Entry 6QP2 (X-ray diffraction, 1.60 A resolution); this record covers chains A and C of the 3 polymer chains in the assembly.

# Chain A
Name: Aminotransferase
Source organism: Staphylococcus hominis
Chain sequence (421 residues; each row starts with the number of its first residue; numbers below 1 keep their minus sign (Met-5 is residue -5)):
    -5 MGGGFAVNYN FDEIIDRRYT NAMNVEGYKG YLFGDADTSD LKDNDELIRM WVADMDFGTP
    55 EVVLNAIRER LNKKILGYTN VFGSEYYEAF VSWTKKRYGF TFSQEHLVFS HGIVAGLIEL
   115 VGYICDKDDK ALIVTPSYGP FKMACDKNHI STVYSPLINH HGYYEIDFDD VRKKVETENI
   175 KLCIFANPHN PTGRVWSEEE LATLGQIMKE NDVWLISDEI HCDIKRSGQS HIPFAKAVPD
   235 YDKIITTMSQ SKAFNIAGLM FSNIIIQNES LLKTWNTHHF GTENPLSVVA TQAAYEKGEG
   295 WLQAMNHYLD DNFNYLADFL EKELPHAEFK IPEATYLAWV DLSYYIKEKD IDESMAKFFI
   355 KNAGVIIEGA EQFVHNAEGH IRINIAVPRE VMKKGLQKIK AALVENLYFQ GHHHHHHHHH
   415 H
Unresolved in the structure: -5 to 2, 23-39, 403-415
Covalent attachments: pyridoxal phosphate (PLP) linked to Lys246
Residues lining bound ligands: pyridoxal phosphate (PLP): Gly106, Ile107, Val108, Tyr132, Phe135, Ala180, Asn184, Asp212, Ile214, His215, Ser245
What the authors report for this chain:
  - binding site for pyridoxal phosphate: Lys246
  - catalytic residues: Arg376 (proposed by the authors, not directly observed)
  - mutagenesis - R376A: abolished catalytic activity on Cys-3M3SH
  - mutagenesis - Y25A, T276A (8.5-fold): decreased binding to Cys-3M3SH
  - mutagenesis - Y25F: unchanged binding to Cys-3M3SH
  - specificity-determining residues: Tyr25, Phe274 (by similarity / conservation)

# Chain C
Name: Polyhistidine tag
Chain sequence (6 residues; numbered -1 to 4; the number before each row is that of its first residue; numbers below 1 keep their minus sign (His-1 is residue -1)):
    -1 HHHHHH

# How chain A and chain C interact
Pairs across the interface - 14 pairs, chain A then chain C:
  Met17(A) with His-1(C); His0(C)
  Trp45(A) with His3(C)
  Val46(A) with His0(C)
  Val108(A) with His1(C)
  Tyr132(A) with His1(C); His2(C), hydrogen bond
  Pro134(A) with His1(C); His2(C)
  Met137(A) with His1(C)
  Glu362(A) with His3(C), salt bridge
  Glu365(A) with His4(C)
  Gln366(A) with His3(C); His4(C), hydrogen bond (side chain-backbone)
Interface residues without a listed pair, chain A (12 interface residues in all): Gly133, Lys246

# Overview
The interface between chain A and chain C involves 12 residues on one side and 6 on the other, with 2 hydrogen
bonds and 1 salt bridge. Among the polar pairs are Glu362(A)-His3(C), Tyr132(A)-His2(C) and Gln366(A)-His4(C).
From the paper: the catalytic residue Arg376(A); Y25A and T276A of chain A reduce binding to Cys-3M3SH; 4
substitutions were tested in all.
Chain A is Aminotransferase (Staphylococcus hominis) and chain C is Polyhistidine tag; the structure, Crystal
structure of the PLP-bound C-S lyase from Staphylococcus hominis, was determined by X-ray diffraction (same
publication as 6QP1 and 6QP3).
